3OKT - chain A; structure by X-ray diffraction, 2.30 A resolution.

# Chain A
Name: Plexin-A2
Organism: Mus musculus
Notes: fragment: residues 33-703, extracellular domains 1-4
UniProt: P70207 (PLXA2_MOUSE); residues 35-703 here = UniProt positions 35-703
Chain sequence (681 residues; numbered 32 to 712; the number before each row is that of its first residue):
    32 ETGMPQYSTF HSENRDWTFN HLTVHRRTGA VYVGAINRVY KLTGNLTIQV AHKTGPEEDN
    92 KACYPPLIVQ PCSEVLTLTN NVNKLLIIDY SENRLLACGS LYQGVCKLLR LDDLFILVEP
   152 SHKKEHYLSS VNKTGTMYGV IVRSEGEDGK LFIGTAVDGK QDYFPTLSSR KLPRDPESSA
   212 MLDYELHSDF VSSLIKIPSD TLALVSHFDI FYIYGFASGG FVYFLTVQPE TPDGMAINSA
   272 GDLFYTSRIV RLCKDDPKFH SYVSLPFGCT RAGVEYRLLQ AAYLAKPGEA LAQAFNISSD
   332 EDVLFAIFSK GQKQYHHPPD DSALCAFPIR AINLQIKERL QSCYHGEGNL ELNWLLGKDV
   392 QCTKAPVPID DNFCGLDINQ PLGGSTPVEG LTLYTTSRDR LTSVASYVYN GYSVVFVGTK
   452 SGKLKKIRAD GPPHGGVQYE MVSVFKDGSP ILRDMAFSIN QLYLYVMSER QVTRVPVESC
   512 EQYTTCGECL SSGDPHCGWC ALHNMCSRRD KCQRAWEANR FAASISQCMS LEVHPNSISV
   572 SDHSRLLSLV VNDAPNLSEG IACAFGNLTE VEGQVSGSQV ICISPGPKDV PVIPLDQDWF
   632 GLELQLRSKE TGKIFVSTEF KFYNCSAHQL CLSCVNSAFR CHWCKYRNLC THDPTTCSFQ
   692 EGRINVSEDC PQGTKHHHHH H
Disordered / not traced: 32-35, 264-272, 627-628, 703-712
Construct notes: expression tag (32-34, 704-712)
Curated features (UniProtKB/Swiss-Prot):
  - glycosylation (N-linked (GlcNAc...) asparagine): Asn76, Asn163, Asn327, Asn598, Asn696
  - mutagenesis: Asp193 (D193K: Abolishes interaction with SEMA6A), Phe221 (F221A/R: Abolishes interaction with SEMA6A), Ala396 (A396E: Abolishes interaction with SEMA6A)
Disulfides: Cys94-Cys103, Cys129-Cys137, Cys284-Cys405, Cys300-Cys356, Cys374-Cys393, Cys511-Cys528, Cys517-Cys559, Cys520-Cys537, Cys531-Cys543, Cys594-Cys613, Cys656-Cys672, Cys662-Cys701, Cys665-Cys681, Cys675-Cys688
Covalent attachments: N-acetylglucosamine (NAG) linked to Asn76, Asn163, Asn327, Asn598, Asn655
Ion coordination: Na+ near Asn550 (its only coordinating residue here)

# Summary
Covalently linked N-acetylglucosamine: at Asn76, Asn163, Asn327, Asn598 and Asn655. Curated annotation
(UniProt) lists 3 mutagenesis sites.
Chain A is Plexin-A2 (Mus musculus); the structure, Mouse Plexin A2, extracellular domains 1-4, was determined
by X-ray diffraction together with 3OKW and 3OL2 from the same study.
